Entry 8SUN (electron microscopy, 3.12 A resolution); this record covers chains A and B.

[Chain A (and B)]
Molecule: Anoctamin-6
Source organism: Mus musculus
Notes: chain B of this document is another copy of the same molecule, construct and numbering; everything in this record applies to it too
UniProtKB: Q6P9J9 (ANO6_MOUSE); residues 52-871 here = UniProt positions 52-871
Sequence (820 residues; row label = number of the first residue in the row):
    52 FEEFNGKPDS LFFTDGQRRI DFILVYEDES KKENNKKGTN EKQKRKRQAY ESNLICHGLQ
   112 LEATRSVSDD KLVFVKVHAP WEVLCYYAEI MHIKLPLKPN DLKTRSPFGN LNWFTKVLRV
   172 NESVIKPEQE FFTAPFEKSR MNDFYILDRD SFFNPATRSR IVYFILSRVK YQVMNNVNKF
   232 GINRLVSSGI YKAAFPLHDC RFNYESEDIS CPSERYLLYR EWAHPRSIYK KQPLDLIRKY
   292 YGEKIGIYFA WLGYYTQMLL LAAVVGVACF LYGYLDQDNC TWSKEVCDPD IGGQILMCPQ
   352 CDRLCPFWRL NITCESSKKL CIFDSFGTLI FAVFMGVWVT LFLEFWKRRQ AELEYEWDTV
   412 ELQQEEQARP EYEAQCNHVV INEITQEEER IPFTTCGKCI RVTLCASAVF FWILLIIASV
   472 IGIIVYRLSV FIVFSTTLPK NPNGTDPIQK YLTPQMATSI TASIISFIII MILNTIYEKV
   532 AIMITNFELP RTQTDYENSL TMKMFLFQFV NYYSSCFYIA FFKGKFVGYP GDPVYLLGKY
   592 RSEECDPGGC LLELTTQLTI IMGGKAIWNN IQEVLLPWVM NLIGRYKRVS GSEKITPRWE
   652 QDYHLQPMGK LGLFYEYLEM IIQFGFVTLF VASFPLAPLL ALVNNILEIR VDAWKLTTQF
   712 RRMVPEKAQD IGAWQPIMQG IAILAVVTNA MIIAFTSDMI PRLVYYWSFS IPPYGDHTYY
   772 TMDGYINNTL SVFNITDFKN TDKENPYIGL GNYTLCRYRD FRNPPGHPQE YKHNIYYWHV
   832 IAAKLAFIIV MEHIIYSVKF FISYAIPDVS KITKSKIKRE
Disordered / not traced: 52-58, 83-90, 148-184, 223-231, 424-456, 488-502, 635-646 (chain B: 150-182, 427-454, 490-502, 869-871)
Differences from the reference sequence: conflict Tyr137 (Thr in Q6P9J9)
Cystine bridges: Cys331-Cys372, Cys338-Cys365, Cys349-Cys807, Cys352-Cys356, Cys596-Cys601
Covalently attached groups: N-acetylglucosamine (NAG) linked to Asn362
Bound ions: Ca2+: Glu699, Asp703
Residues lining bound ligands:
  - N-acetylglucosamine (NAG; 2-acetamido-2-deoxy-beta-D-glucopyranose), molecule 1: Asn778, Asn779, Leu781, Arg808
  - N-acetylglucosamine (NAG), molecule 2: Asn785, Thr787, Thr805, Leu806
UniProt features mapped onto this chain:
  - binding site (Ca(2+)): Glu624, Glu667, Glu670
  - glycosylation (N-linked (GlcNAc...) asparagine): Asn330, Asn362, Asn494, Asn778, Asn785, Asn803
  - mutagenesis: Lys370 (K370A: No effect on lipid scramblase activity), Asp409 (D409G: Increased speed of phospholipid scrambling; D409G: Reduced channel activity and sensitivity to Ca(2+)), Arg478 (R478A: Decreased lipid scramblase and ion channel activity. Requires lower calcium levels for activation of ion channel activity), Phe518 (F518A: Increased speed of phospholipid scrambling. Constitutive scramblase activity at basal cytosolic calcium levels; when associated with A-563 and A-612 ...), Ile521 (I521A: Does not induce a constitutive phospholipid scramblase activity; I521K/E: Induces a constitutive phospholipid scramblase activity), Met522 (M522K: Induces a constitutive phospholipid scramblase activity), Thr526 (T526K: Induces a constitutive phospholipid scramblase activity), Gln559 (Q559K: Moderately decreased sensitivity to activation by calcium; Q559K: Slower channel activation. Increased permeability to chloride ions), Tyr563 (Y563A: Increased speed of phospholipid scrambling. Requires lower calcium levels for activation of scramblase and ion channel activity ...), Ile611 (I611K: Induces a constitutive phospholipid scramblase activity), Ile612 (I612A: Increased speed of phospholipid scrambling. Constitutive scramblase activity at basal cytosolic calcium levels; when associated with A-518 and A-563 ...), Gly615 (G615A: Requires lower calcium levels for activation of scramblase and ion channel activity), 4 further mutagenesis entries in UniProt
Reported in the primary citation:
  - binding site for the ligand JRF: Phe321, Lys370, Phe374

[Chain A / chain B interface]
Contacting residue pairs (24; chain A residue first):
  Pro764(A) - Gln820(B)  hydrogen bond (backbone-side chain)
  Pro764(A) - Lys823(B)
  Tyr765(A) - Gln820(B)
  Tyr765(A) - His824(B)  hydrogen bond (side chain-backbone)
  Gln820(A) - Pro764(B)  hydrogen bond (side chain-backbone)
  Gln820(A) - Tyr765(B)
  Ile826(A) - His824(B)
  Ile826(A) - Ile826(B)  hydrophobic
  Ile826(A) - Trp829(B)
  Trp829(A) - Trp829(B)  hydrophobic
  Trp829(A) - His830(B)
  Trp829(A) - Ala833(B)  hydrophobic
  His830(A) - Trp829(B)
  Ile832(A) - Ala833(B)  hydrophobic
  Ala833(A) - Ile832(B)  hydrophobic
  Ala833(A) - Leu836(B)
  Leu836(A) - Ala833(B)
  Leu836(A) - Leu836(B)  hydrophobic
  Leu836(A) - Ile840(B)  hydrophobic
  Ala837(A) - Leu836(B)
  Ile840(A) - Leu836(B)  hydrophobic
  Ile840(A) - Ile840(B)  hydrophobic
  Glu843(A) - His844(B)  salt bridge
  His844(A) - Glu843(B)  salt bridge
Interface residues without a listed pair, chain A (15 interface residues in all): His824, Ile839
Interface residues without a listed pair, chain B (18 interface residues in all): Val738, Asn825, Ala837, Ile839

[Overview]
The interface between chain A and chain B involves 15 residues on one side and 18 on the other; the contacts
include 3 hydrogen bonds and 2 salt bridges. Polar contacts include Glu843(A)-His844(B), Pro764(A)-Gln820(B)
and Tyr765(A)-His824(B). Chain A binds N-acetylglucosamine. The paper reports a binding site for the ligand
JRF at Phe321(A), Lys370(A) and Phe374(A).
Both chains are Anoctamin-6 (Mus musculus). Entry 8SUN (TMEM16F 1PBC) was determined by electron microscopy
(same publication as 8SUR, 8TAG, 8TAI and 8TAL).
